Entry 3OPY (X-ray diffraction, 3.05 A resolution); this record covers chains B and I of the 12 polymer chains in the assembly.

Chain B:
Molecule: 6-phosphofructo-1-kinase beta-subunit
Source organism: Pichia pastoris
Notes: EC 2.7.1.11
Reference sequence: Q8TGA0 (Q8TGA0_PICPA); numbering as in UniProt (aligned over 1-941)
Sequence (941 residues; row label = number of the first residue in the row):
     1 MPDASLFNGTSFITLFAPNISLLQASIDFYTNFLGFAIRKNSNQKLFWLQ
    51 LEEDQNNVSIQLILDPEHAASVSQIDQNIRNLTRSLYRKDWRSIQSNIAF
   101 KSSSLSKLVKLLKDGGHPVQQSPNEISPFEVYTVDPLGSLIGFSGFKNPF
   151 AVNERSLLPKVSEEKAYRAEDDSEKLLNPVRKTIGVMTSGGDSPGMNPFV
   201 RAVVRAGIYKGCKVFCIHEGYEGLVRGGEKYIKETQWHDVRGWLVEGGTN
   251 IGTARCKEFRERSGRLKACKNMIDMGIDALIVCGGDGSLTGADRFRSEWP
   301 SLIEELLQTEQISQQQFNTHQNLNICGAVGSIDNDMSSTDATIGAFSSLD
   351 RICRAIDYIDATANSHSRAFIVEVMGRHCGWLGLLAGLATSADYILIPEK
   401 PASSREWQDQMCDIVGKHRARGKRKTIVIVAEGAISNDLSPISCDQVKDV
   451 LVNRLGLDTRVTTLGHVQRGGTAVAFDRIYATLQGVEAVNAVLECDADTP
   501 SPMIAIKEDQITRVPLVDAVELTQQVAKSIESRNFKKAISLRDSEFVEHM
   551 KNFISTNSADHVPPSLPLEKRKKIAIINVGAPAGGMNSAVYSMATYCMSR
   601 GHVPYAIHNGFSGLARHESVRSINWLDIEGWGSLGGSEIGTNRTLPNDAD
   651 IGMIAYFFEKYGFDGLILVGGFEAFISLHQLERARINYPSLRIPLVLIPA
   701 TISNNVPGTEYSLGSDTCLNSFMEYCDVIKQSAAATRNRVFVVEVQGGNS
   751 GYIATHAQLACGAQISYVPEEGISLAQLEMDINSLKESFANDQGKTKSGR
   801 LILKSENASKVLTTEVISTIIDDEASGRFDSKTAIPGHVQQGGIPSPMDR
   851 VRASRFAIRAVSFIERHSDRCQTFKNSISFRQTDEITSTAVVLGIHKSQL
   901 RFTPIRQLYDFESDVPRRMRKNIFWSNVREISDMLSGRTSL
Unresolved in the structure: 1-4, 20, 22, 46-48, 84-93, 144, 156-179, 306-313, 364, 559, 737, 898, 921
UniProt features mapped onto this chain:
  - region: Ala559 to Lys572 (Interdomain linker)
  - active site: Asp333 (Proton acceptor)
  - binding site (ATP): Gly191, Arg255, Cys256, Gly285 to Ser288, Ile395, Lys400 to Arg405, Gln410, Asn557, Ser558
  - binding site (Mg(2+)): Asp286
  - binding site (beta-D-fructose 6-phosphate): Ser331 to Asp333, Arg368, Met375 to Arg377, Glu432, Arg460, His466 to Arg469
  - binding site (beta-D-fructose 2,6-bisphosphate): Arg643, Thr701 to Asn705, Arg739, Gln746 to Gly748, Glu806, Lys832, His838 to Gln841, Arg918
Residues lining bound ligands: ATP (adenosine-5'-triphosphate): Asp393, Tyr394, Ile395, Lys400, Pro401, Ala402, Ser403, Ser404, Arg405, Gln410, Ile414, Phe553, Ile554, Asn557, Ser558

Chain I:
Molecule: 6-phosphofructo-1-kinase gamma-subunit
Source organism: Pichia pastoris
Notes: EC 2.7.1.11
Reference sequence: A7MAS3 (A7MAS3_PICPA); residues 1-351 here = UniProt positions 1-351
Sequence (351 residues; each row starts with the number of its first residue):
     1 MVTKDSIIRDLERENVGPEFGEFLNTLQTDLNSEKPPIEQVKSQLETHFN
    51 LAHETQEFSRKNDNAPVDKLLTNYYNNYEVNVLEFVLQMGFSRDLSIPLN
   101 VWFVLDMISQLSTSKQDLPLDYYLVLNNSQTGKYSDFVRYLIYEAVGAEI
   151 HCFEQGSMPEQYRSSRWEDKVKGPALANRGPIRGNVGAGDRKITFHLLCK
   201 KTARMILVGDDRETDFEMSDRSFVTLLLDYYQRVGTTKKIDLLLLTNNFD
   251 TNMNNKLQQLKILESLNMLKSNCYVLDYQITVDQVTANFNSYVEGIPAFR
   301 RHEIANFLKKRKTPKNADELIFKYVGRWNICYQKKFHQGNISIHQISGYL
   351 D
Unresolved in the structure: 1-4, 152-175

Chain B / chain I interface:
Pairs across the interface (52):
  Arg205(B) - Asp351(I)
  Ile208(B) - Pro297(I)
  Tyr209(B) - Ile296(I)
  Tyr209(B) - Pro297(I)
  Tyr209(B) - Ala298(I)  hydrogen bond (backbone-backbone)
  Tyr209(B) - Arg301(I)  hydrogen bond
  Tyr209(B) - His302(I)
  Tyr209(B) - Trp328(I)  hydrophobic
  Lys210(B) - Ile296(I)
  Gly211(B) - Ile296(I)
  Trp237(B) - Leu350(I)  hydrophobic
  Trp237(B) - Asp351(I)  hydrogen bond (side chain-backbone)
  Arg241(B) - Asp351(I)  salt bridge
  Glu779(B) - Gln232(I)
  Met780(B) - Ser265(I)
  Met780(B) - Lys323(I)
  Met780(B) - Tyr324(I)  hydrophobic
  Met780(B) - Arg327(I)  hydrogen bond (backbone-side chain)
  Asn783(B) - Ser265(I)
  Asn783(B) - Leu266(I)
  Asn783(B) - Asn267(I)
  Asn783(B) - Arg327(I)
  Ser784(B) - Arg327(I)
  Ser784(B) - Tyr349(I)  hydrogen bond
  Lys786(B) - Asn267(I)
  Glu787(B) - Glu264(I)
  Glu787(B) - Asn267(I)
  Glu787(B) - Arg327(I)  salt bridge
  Glu787(B) - Ile330(I)
  Glu787(B) - Tyr349(I)
  Ser788(B) - Tyr349(I)
  Ser788(B) - Asp351(I)  hydrogen bond
  Asn791(B) - Tyr349(I)
  Arg800(B) - Asp351(I)  salt bridge
  Glu930(B) - Arg301(I)  hydrogen bond (backbone-side chain)
  Asp933(B) - Arg301(I)
  Met934(B) - Arg301(I)
  Met934(B) - Trp328(I)
  Ser936(B) - Asp351(I)
  Gly937(B) - Trp328(I)
  Gly937(B) - Asn329(I)  hydrogen bond (backbone-side chain)
  Gly937(B) - Leu350(I)
  Arg938(B) - Trp328(I)  hydrogen bond (backbone-side chain)
  Thr939(B) - Gly326(I)
  Thr939(B) - Arg327(I)
  Thr939(B) - Trp328(I)
  Thr939(B) - Asn329(I)  hydrogen bond
  Ser940(B) - Val325(I)
  Leu941(B) - Leu308(I)
  Leu941(B) - Phe322(I)
  Leu941(B) - Lys323(I)
  Leu941(B) - Val325(I)  hydrophobic
Other interface residues (no listed pair), chain B (28 interface residues in all): Ala776, Asp781, Leu935
Other interface residues (no listed pair), chain I (25 interface residues in all): Ser271, Ile304

Summary:
The interface between chain B and chain I involves 28 residues on one side and 25 on the other; the contacts
include 10 hydrogen bonds and 3 salt bridges. Among the polar pairs are Arg241(B)-Asp351(I),
Glu787(B)-Arg327(I) and Arg800(B)-Asp351(I). Chain B binds ATP.
Chain B is 6-phosphofructo-1-kinase beta-subunit and chain I is 6-phosphofructo-1-kinase gamma-subunit, both
from Pichia pastoris; the structure, Crystal structure of Pichia pastoris phosphofructokinase in the T-state,
was determined by X-ray diffraction.
